1EX6 - chains A and B; structure by X-ray diffraction, 2.30 A resolution.

== Chain A ==
Molecule: Guanylate kinase
Source organism: Saccharomyces cerevisiae
Notes: EC 2.7.4.8
Reference sequence: P15454 (KGUA_YEAST); numbering as in UniProt (aligned over 1-186)
Sequence (186 residues; each row starts with the number of its first residue):
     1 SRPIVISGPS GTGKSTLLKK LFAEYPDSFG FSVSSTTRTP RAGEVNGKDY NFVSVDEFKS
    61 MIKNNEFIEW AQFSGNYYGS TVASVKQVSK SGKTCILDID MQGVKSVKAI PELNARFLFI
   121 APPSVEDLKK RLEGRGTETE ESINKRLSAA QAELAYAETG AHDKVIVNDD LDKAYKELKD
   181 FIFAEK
UniProt features mapped onto this chain:
  - binding site (GMP): Ser35

== Chain B ==
Molecule: Guanylate kinase
Source organism: Saccharomyces cerevisiae
Notes: EC 2.7.4.8
Reference sequence: P15454 (KGUA_YEAST); residues 201-386 here correspond to UniProt positions 1-186 (UniProt number = residue number - 200)
Sequence (186 residues; numbered 201 to 386; the number before each row is that of its first residue):
   201 SRPIVISGPS GTGKSTLLKK LFAEYPDSFG FSVSSTTRTP RAGEVNGKDY NFVSVDEFKS
   261 MIKNNEFIEW AQFSGNYYGS TVASVKQVSK SGKTCILDID MQGVKSVKAI PELNARFLFI
   321 APPSVEDLKK RLEGRGTETE ESINKRLSAA QAELAYAETG AHDKVIVNDD LDKAYKELKD
   381 FIFAEK
UniProt features mapped onto this chain:
  - binding site (GMP): Ser235

== Chain A / chain B interface ==
Contacting residue pairs - 2 pairs, chain A then chain B:
  Trp70(A) - Glu312(B)
  Gln72(A) - Asn265(B)
Other interface residues (no listed pair), chain A (5 interface residues in all): Lys59, Ile62, Ser74
Other interface residues (no listed pair), chain B (5 interface residues in all): Asn264, Ala309, Pro311

== Summary ==
The chain A/chain B interface involves 5 residues from each chain. From UniProt: GMP-binding residue Ser35(A)
on chain A; GMP-binding residue Ser235(B) on chain B.
Chain A and chain B are both Guanylate kinase (Saccharomyces cerevisiae); the structure, Crystal structure of
unliganded form of guanylate kinase from yeast, was determined by X-ray diffraction, deposited together with
1EX7.
